Entry 3PKA (X-ray diffraction, 1.25 A resolution); this record covers chain A.

Chain A:
Molecule: Methionine aminopeptidase
From: Mycobacterium tuberculosis
Notes: EC 3.4.11.18
Reference sequence: P0A5J2 (AMPM_MYCTU); residues 1-285 here = UniProt positions 1-285
Sequence (285 residues; numbered 1 to 285; the number before each row is that of its first residue):
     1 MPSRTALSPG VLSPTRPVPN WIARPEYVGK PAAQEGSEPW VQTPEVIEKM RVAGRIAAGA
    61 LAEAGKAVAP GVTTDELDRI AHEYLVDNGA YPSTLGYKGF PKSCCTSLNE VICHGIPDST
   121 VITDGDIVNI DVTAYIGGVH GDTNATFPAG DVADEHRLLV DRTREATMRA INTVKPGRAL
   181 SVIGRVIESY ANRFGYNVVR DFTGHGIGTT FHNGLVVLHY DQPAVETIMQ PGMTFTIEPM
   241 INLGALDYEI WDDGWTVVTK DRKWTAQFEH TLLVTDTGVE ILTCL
Disordered / not traced: 1
Bound ions: Mn2+ site 1: Asp131, Asp142, Glu269 (together with Y02); Mn2+ site 2: Asp142, His205, Glu238, Glu269 (together with Y02)
Small-molecule neighbours: Y02 ((2R,3R,4S,5R,6E)-3,4,5-trihydroxy-2-methoxy-8,8-dimethyl-N-[2-(2,4,6-trimethylphenoxy)ethyl]non-6-enamide): Glu35, Gly36, Thr94, Tyr97, Lys98, Phe100, Cys105, Cys113, His114, Asp131, Thr133, Asp142, Phe202, Thr203, His205, Phe211, His212, Gly214, Val216, Glu238, Met240, Trp255, Gln267, Glu269

In short:
Bound to chain A: compound Y02. Asp131, Asp142 and Glu269 coordinate Mn2+ site 1. Asp142, His205, Glu238 and
Glu269 form the Mn2+ site 2.
Chain A is Methionine aminopeptidase (Mycobacterium tuberculosis); the structure, M. tuberculosis MetAP with
bengamide analog Y02, in Mn form, was determined by X-ray diffraction (same publication as 3PKB, 3PKC, 3PKD
and 3PKE).
